Entry 1PCQ (X-ray diffraction, 2.81 A resolution); this record covers chains D and K of the 21 polymer chains in the assembly.

[Chain D (and K)]
Protein: groEL protein
From: Escherichia coli
Notes: chain K of this document is another copy of the same molecule, construct and numbering; everything in this record applies to it too
Reference sequence: P0A6F5 (CH60_ECOLI); residues 2-525 here correspond to UniProt positions 1-524 (UniProt number = residue number - 1)
Sequence (524 residues; numbered 2 to 525; the number before each row is that of its first residue):
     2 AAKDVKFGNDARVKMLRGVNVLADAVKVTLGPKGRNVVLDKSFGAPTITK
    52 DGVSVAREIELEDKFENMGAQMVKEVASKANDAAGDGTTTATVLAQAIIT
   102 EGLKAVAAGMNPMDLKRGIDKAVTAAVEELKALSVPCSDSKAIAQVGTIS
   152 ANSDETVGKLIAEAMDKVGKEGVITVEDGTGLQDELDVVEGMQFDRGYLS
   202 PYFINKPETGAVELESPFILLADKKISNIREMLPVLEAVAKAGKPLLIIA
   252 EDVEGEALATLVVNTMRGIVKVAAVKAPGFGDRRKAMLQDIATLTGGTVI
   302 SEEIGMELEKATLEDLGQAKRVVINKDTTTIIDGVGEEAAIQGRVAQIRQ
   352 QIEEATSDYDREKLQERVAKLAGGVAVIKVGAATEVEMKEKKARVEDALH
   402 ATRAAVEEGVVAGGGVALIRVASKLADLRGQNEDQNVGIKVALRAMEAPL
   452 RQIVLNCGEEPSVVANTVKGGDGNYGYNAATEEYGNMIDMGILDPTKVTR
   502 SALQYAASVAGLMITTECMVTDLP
Ion coordination: K+: Thr30, Lys51, Thr90 (together with ADP, aluminium fluoride); Mg2+: Asp87 (together with ADP, aluminium fluoride); aluminium fluoride Al: Asp87, Thr89 (together with ADP)
Small-molecule neighbours: ADP / aluminium fluoride: Thr30, Leu31, Gly32, Pro33, Lys51, Asp52, Gly53, Gly86, Asp87, Gly88, Thr89, Thr90, Thr91, Ile150, Ser151, Asp398, Gly414, Gly415, Gly416, Ile454, Tyr478, Asn479, Ala480, Ala481, Met488, Ile493, Asp495
From the paper describing this entry:
  - binding site for aluminium fluoride Al: Asp52, Gly53, Asp87 to Thr91, Asp398
  - mutagenesis - D398A: decreased catalytic activity on ATP (citing earlier work)

[Chain D / chain K interface]
Contacting residue pairs (6; chain D residue first):
  Lys105(D) - Ala109(K)
  Lys105(D) - Gly110(K)  hydrogen bond (side chain-backbone)
  Ala108(D) - Ala109(K)  hydrophobic
  Ala108(D) - Met111(K)
  Ala109(D) - Val438(K)  hydrophobic
  Val438(D) - Glu434(K)
Also at the interface, not in a pair above, chain D (6 interface residues in all): Met111, Arg445

[Overview]
6 residues of chain D face 5 of chain K across their interface; the contacts include 1 hydrogen bond. The
hydrogen-bonded pair is Lys105(D)-Gly110(K). From the paper: a binding site for aluminium fluoride Al at
Asp52(D), Gly53(D) and Asp87(D) among others; D398A of chain D reduces catalytic activity on ATP.
Chain D and chain K are both groEL protein (Escherichia coli); the structure, Crystal structure of
groEL-groES, was determined by X-ray diffraction together with 1PF9 from the same study.
